6OBD - chains A and B of the 3 polymer chains in the assembly; structure by X-ray diffraction, 2.20 A resolution.

== Chain A ==
Name: anti-GLD52 Fab light chain
From: Mus musculus
Notes: antibody fragment or engineered binder
Sequence (216 residues; row label = number of the first residue in the row):
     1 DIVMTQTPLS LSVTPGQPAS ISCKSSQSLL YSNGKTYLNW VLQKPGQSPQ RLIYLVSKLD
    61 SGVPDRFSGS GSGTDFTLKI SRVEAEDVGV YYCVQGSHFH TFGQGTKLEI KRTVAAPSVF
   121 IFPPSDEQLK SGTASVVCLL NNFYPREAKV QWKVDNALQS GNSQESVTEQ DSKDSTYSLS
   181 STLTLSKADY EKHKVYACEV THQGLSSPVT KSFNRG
Cystine bridges: C23-C93, C138-C198
Ion coordination: Zn2+: N141, N142 (shared with H165(B) of chain B)
What the authors report for this chain:
  - binding site for phosphoric acid mono-(2-amino-ethyl) ester: N33, K35
  - mutagenesis - N33H, N33Q, N33T, N33Y: decreased binding to CD52
  - mutagenesis - G34K, G34Q, G34R: increased stability
  - mutagenesis - G34A (3.5-fold), G34S (5.8-fold): decreased binding to 4-week incubation at 37 degC
  - mutagenesis - N33D (400-fold), N33H, N33K, N33Q, N33R, G34I, G34V: decreased binding to GLD52 peptide mimetic
  - mutagenesis - G34K, G34R: increased binding to GLD52 peptide mimetic

== Chain B ==
Name: anti-GLD52 Fab heavy chain
From: Mus musculus
Notes: antibody fragment or engineered binder
Sequence (216 residues; each row starts with the number of its first residue):
     1 EVQLVESGGG LVQPGGSLRL SCAASGFPFS NYWMNWVRQA PGKGLEWVGQ IRLKSNNYAT
    61 HYAESVKGRF TISRDDSKNS LYLQMNSLKT EDTAVYYCTP IDYWGQGTTV TVSSASTKGP
   121 SVFPLAPSSK STSGGTAALG CLVKDYFPEP VTVSWNSGAL TSGVHTFPAV LQSSGLYSLS
   181 SVVTVPSSSL GTQTYICNVN HKPSNTKVDK KVEPKS
Unresolved in the structure: 129-133
Cystine bridges: C22-C98, C141-C197
Ion coordination: Zn2+: H165 (shared with N141(A), N142(A) of chain A)

== How chain A and chain B interact ==
Contacting residue pairs (60):
  Q43(A) - Q39(B)  hydrogen bond
  Q43(A) - Y97(B)  hydrogen bond
  S48(A) - G105(B)
  P49(A) - L45(B)  hydrophobic
  P49(A) - Y97(B)
  P49(A) - W104(B)
  R51(A) - I101(B)
  R51(A) - D102(B)  salt bridge
  Y92(A) - Q39(B)
  Y92(A) - G44(B)
  Y92(A) - L45(B)  hydrophobic
  V94(A) - I101(B)  hydrophobic
  F99(A) - W47(B)  hydrophobic
  F99(A) - Q50(B)
  F99(A) - R52(B)
  F99(A) - H61(B)
  H100(A) - N35(B)  hydrogen bond
  H100(A) - W47(B)
  H100(A) - Q50(B)
  H100(A) - I101(B)
  F102(A) - V37(B)  hydrophobic
  F102(A) - L45(B)
  F102(A) - W47(B)
  F102(A) - W104(B)  hydrophobic
  F120(A) - T136(B)
  F120(A) - A137(B)
  F120(A) - A138(B)  hydrophobic
  F122(A) - L125(B)  hydrophobic
  F122(A) - A126(B)
  F122(A) - A138(B)
  S125(A) - F123(B)
  S125(A) - P124(B)
  E127(A) - V122(B)
  E127(A) - F123(B)
  E127(A) - K210(B)  salt bridge
  Q128(A) - F123(B)
  Q128(A) - L142(B)
  Q128(A) - K144(B)
  S135(A) - L142(B)
  S135(A) - K144(B)
  V137(A) - L125(B)  hydrophobic
  L139(A) - A138(B)  hydrophobic
  L139(A) - F167(B)  hydrophobic
  L139(A) - V182(B)  hydrophobic
  N141(A) - H165(B)  hydrogen bond
  N141(A) - T184(B)
  N142(A) - H165(B)
  Q164(A) - V170(B)
  Q164(A) - L171(B)  hydrogen bond (side chain-backbone)
  Q164(A) - Q172(B)
  E165(A) - V170(B)
  S166(A) - F167(B)
  S166(A) - P168(B)  hydrogen bond (side chain-backbone)
  S166(A) - V170(B)
  V167(A) - P168(B)
  T168(A) - F167(B)
  S178(A) - H165(B)  hydrogen bond
  S178(A) - F167(B)
  L179(A) - F167(B)
  S180(A) - F167(B)
Also at the interface, not in a pair above, chain A (34 interface residues in all): N39, V41, Q47, Q50, D126, S131, T133
Also at the interface, not in a pair above, chain B (40 interface residues in all): K43, E46, Q106, L139, T166, S180, K215

== Overview ==
Chain A and chain B form an interface of 34 and 40 residues respectively; the contacts include 7 hydrogen
bonds and 2 salt bridges. Polar pairs include R51(A)-D102(B), E127(A)-K210(B) and Q43(A)-Q39(B). From the
paper: a binding site for phosphoric acid mono-(2-amino-ethyl) ester at N33(A) and K35(A); N33D, N33H and N33K
of chain A, among others, reduce binding to GLD52 peptide mimetic; 14 substitutions were tested in all.
Here chain A is anti-GLD52 Fab light chain and chain B is anti-GLD52 Fab heavy chain, both from Mus musculus.
Entry 6OBD (Crystal structure of anti-GLD52 Fab complex with human GLD52 peptide mimetic) was determined by
X-ray diffraction.
